PDB entry 6RO0 | X-ray diffraction, 2.13 A resolution | chains A and F of the 12 polymer chains in the assembly

Chain A:
Name: Pertussis toxin subunit 1
Source organism: Bordetella pertussis
UniProt: T1SR96 (T1SR96_BORPT); residues -33 to 235 here correspond to UniProt positions 1-269 (UniProt number = residue number + 34)
Amino-acid sequence (269 residues; numbered -33 to 235; the number before each row is that of its first residue; numbers below 1 keep their minus sign (Met-33 is residue -33)):
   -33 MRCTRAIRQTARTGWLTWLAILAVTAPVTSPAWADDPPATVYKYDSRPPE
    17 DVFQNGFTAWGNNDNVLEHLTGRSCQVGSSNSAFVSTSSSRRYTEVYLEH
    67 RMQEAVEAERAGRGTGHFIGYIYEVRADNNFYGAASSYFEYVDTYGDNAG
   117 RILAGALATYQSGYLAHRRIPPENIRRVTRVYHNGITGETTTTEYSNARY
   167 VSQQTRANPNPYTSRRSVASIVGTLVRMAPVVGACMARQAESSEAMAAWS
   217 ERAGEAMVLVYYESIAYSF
Not modelled in the structure: -33 to 1, 211-220
Sequence notes: engineered mutation Lys9 (Arg43 in T1SR96), Gly129 (Glu163 in T1SR96)
Cystine bridges: Cys41-Cys201
What the authors report for this chain:
  - contacts within the chain: Lys9-Tyr10 (water-mediated contact), Lys9-Gln205 (water-mediated contact), Lys9-Met202 (water-mediated contact), Lys9-Ser52 (hydrogen bond)
  - mutagenesis - R9K/E129G: decreased catalytic activity (citing earlier work)
  - mutagenesis - R9K/E129G: increased stability (proposed by the authors, not directly observed)

Chain F:
Name: Pertussis toxin subunit 5
Source organism: Bordetella pertussis
UniProt: C0MPK9 (C0MPK9_BORPT); residues -33 to 99 here correspond to UniProt positions 1-133 (UniProt number = residue number + 34)
Amino-acid sequence (133 residues; numbered -33 to 99; the number before each row is that of its first residue; numbers below 1 keep their minus sign (Met-33 is residue -33)):
   -33 MQRQAGLPLKANPMHTIASILLSVLGIYSPADVAGLPTHLYKNFTVQELA
    17 LKLKGKNQEFCLTAFMSGRSLVRACLSDAGHEHDTWFDTMLGFAISAYAL
    67 KSRIALTVEDSPYPGTPGDLLELQICPLNGYCE
Not modelled in the structure: -33 to 1
Cystine bridges: Cys27-Cys41, Cys92-Cys98
What the authors report for this chain:
  - conformationally variable residues (loop rearrangement): Ala45 to Asp50

How chain A and chain F interact:
Contacting residue pairs (21):
  Glu70(A) with Asn95(F), hydrogen bond
  Glu73(A) with Pro93(F)
  Arg76(A) with Glu99(F), salt bridge
  Ala77(A) with Tyr97(F); Cys98(F); Glu99(F)
  Arg79(A) with Asn9(F); Tyr97(F)
  Arg193(A) with Asn95(F)
  Met194(A) with Leu66(F), hydrophobic; Asn95(F), hydrogen bond (backbone-side chain)
  Ala195(A) with Leu94(F), hydrophobic
  Glu221(A) with Tyr97(F)
  Val224(A) with Leu66(F); Lys67(F)
  Leu225(A) with Lys67(F), hydrogen bond (backbone-side chain)
  Val226(A) with Ala65(F); Leu66(F); Lys67(F)
  Phe235(A) with Gly58(F); Ile61(F), hydrophobic
Other interface residues (no listed pair), chain A (15 interface residues in all): Ser230, Ile231
Other interface residues (no listed pair), chain F (13 interface residues in all): Ser62

Overview:
15 residues of chain A face 13 of chain F across their interface, with 3 hydrogen bonds and 1 salt bridge.
Polar contacts include Arg76(A)-Glu99(F), Glu70(A)-Asn95(F) and Met194(A)-Asn95(F). From the paper: R9K/E129G
of chain A reduce catalytic activity; conformational variability at Ala45(F).
Here chain A is Pertussis toxin subunit 1 and chain F is Pertussis toxin subunit 5, both from Bordetella
pertussis. Entry 6RO0 (Crystal structure of genetically detoxified pertussis toxin gdpt) was determined by
X-ray diffraction.
